PDB entry 1Q52 | X-ray diffraction, 1.80 A resolution | chains B and C of the 6 polymer chains in the assembly

Chain B (and C):
Protein: menB
From: Mycobacterium tuberculosis
Notes: EC 4.1.3.36; chain C of this document is another copy of the same molecule, construct and numbering; everything in this record applies to it too
UniProt: O06414 (O06414_MYCTU); numbering as in UniProt (aligned over 1-314)
Sequence (314 residues; row label = number of the first residue in the row):
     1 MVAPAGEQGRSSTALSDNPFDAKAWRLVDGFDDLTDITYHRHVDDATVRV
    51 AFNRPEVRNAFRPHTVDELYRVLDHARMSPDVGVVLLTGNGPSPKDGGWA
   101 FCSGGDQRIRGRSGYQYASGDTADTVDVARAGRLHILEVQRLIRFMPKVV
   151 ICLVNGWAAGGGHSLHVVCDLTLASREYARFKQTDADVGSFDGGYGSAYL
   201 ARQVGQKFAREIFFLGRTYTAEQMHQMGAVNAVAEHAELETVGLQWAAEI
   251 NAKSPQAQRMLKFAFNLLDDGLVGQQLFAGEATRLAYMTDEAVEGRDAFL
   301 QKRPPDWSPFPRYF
Disordered / not traced: 1-17, 107-124 (chain C: 1-17, 107-134)

Interface between chain B and chain C:
Pairs across the interface (69; chain B residue first):
  Thr125(B) - Ser308(C)
  Thr125(B) - Pro309(C)  hydrogen bond (side chain-backbone)
  Thr125(B) - Pro311(C)
  Val128(B) - Tyr313(C)
  Ala129(B) - Pro311(C)  hydrophobic
  Ala129(B) - Tyr313(C)  hydrophobic
  Arg130(B) - Phe314(C)
  Arg133(B) - Phe314(C)
  Ala186(B) - Lys253(C)
  Ala186(B) - Ser254(C)  hydrogen bond (backbone-backbone)
  Ala186(B) - Ala257(C)  hydrophobic
  Asp187(B) - Lys253(C)  salt bridge
  Gly189(B) - Ser254(C)
  Gly189(B) - Ala257(C)
  Ser190(B) - Ala257(C)
  Phe191(B) - Met260(C)  hydrophobic
  Phe191(B) - Leu261(C)  hydrophobic
  Asp192(B) - Leu261(C)
  Gly193(B) - Ala264(C)
  Ser197(B) - Phe265(C)
  Arg202(B) - Leu268(C)
  Arg202(B) - Asp269(C)  salt bridge
  Gly205(B) - Arg202(C)
  Gly205(B) - Gln203(C)
  Gln206(B) - Tyr199(C)
  Gln206(B) - Arg202(C)  hydrogen bond (backbone-backbone)
  Gln206(B) - Gln203(C)
  Gln206(B) - Phe265(C)  hydrogen bond (side chain-backbone)
  Gln206(B) - Asp269(C)
  Lys207(B) - His166(C)  hydrogen bond (side chain-backbone)
  Lys207(B) - Val167(C)
  Lys207(B) - Cys169(C)  hydrogen bond (side chain-backbone)
  Lys207(B) - Asp170(C)
  Lys207(B) - Leu171(C)
  Lys207(B) - Thr172(C)  hydrogen bond
  Lys207(B) - Gln203(C)
  Lys207(B) - Gly228(C)
  Lys207(B) - Ala229(C)
  Lys207(B) - Asn231(C)  hydrogen bond (backbone-side chain)
  Phe208(B) - His225(C)
  Phe208(B) - Gly228(C)
  Phe208(B) - Val230(C)
  Phe208(B) - Asn231(C)
  Ala209(B) - Phe265(C)
  Arg210(B) - Arg144(C)
  Arg210(B) - Asp170(C)  salt bridge
  Arg210(B) - Leu171(C)
  Arg210(B) - Tyr199(C)  hydrogen bond
  Arg210(B) - Lys262(C)
  Arg210(B) - Phe265(C)
  Arg210(B) - Asn266(C)  hydrogen bond
  Glu211(B) - Leu171(C)
  Glu211(B) - Asn231(C)  hydrogen bond
  Glu211(B) - Trp246(C)
  Phe213(B) - Leu261(C)  hydrophobic
  Phe213(B) - Phe265(C)  hydrophobic
  Phe214(B) - Val149(C)  hydrophobic
  Phe214(B) - Ile250(C)
  Phe214(B) - Lys253(C)
  Phe214(B) - Gln258(C)  hydrogen bond (backbone-side chain)
  Phe214(B) - Lys262(C)
  Leu215(B) - Leu171(C)  hydrophobic
  Leu215(B) - Trp246(C)  hydrophobic
  Leu215(B) - Glu249(C)
  Leu215(B) - Ile250(C)  hydrophobic
  Leu215(B) - Lys253(C)  hydrogen bond (backbone-side chain)
  Gly216(B) - Lys253(C)
  Arg217(B) - Trp246(C)
  Arg217(B) - Glu249(C)  salt bridge
Other interface residues (no listed pair), chain B (31 interface residues in all): Leu134, Glu138, Ala198, Ala201, Val204
Other interface residues (no listed pair), chain C (39 interface residues in all): Gln245, Phe278, Arg312

In short:
The interface between chain B and chain C involves 31 residues on one side and 39 on the other; the contacts
include 13 hydrogen bonds and 4 salt bridges. Polar pairs include Asp187(B)-Lys253(C), Arg202(B)-Asp269(C) and
Arg210(B)-Asp170(C).
Both chains are menB (Mycobacterium tuberculosis). Entry 1Q52 (Crystal Structure of Mycobacterium tuberculosis
MenB, a Key Enzyme in Vitamin K2 Biosynthesis) was determined by X-ray diffraction together with 1Q51 from the
same study.
